7CEK - chains D and E of the 6 polymer chains in the assembly; structure by X-ray diffraction, 2.70 A resolution.

# Chain D
Name: Tubulin beta chain
Source organism: Sus scrofa
UniProt: A0A287AGU7 (A0A287AGU7_PIG); the author numbering skips numbers that UniProt does not, so the offset changes along the chain: 1-358 = UniProt 1-358; 367-453 = UniProt 359-445
Sequence (445 residues; row label = number of the first residue in the row; note: 8 numbers in that range are skipped by the numbering (no residue carries them; nothing is unmodelled there)):
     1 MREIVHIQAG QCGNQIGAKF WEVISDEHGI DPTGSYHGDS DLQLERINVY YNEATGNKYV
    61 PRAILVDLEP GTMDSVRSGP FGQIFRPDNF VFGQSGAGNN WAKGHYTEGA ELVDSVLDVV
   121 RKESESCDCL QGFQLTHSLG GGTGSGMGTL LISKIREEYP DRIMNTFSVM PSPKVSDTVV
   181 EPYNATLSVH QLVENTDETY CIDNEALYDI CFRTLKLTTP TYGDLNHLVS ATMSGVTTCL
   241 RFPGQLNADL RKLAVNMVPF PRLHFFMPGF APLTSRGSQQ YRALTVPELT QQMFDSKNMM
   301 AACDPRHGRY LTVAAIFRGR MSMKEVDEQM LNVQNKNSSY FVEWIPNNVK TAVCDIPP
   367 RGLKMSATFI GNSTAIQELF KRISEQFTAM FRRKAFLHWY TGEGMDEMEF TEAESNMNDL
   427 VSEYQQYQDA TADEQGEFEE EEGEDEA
Unresolved in the structure: 276-283, 440-453
Residues lining bound ligands:
  - FW9 (N4-(1,3-benzodioxol-5-ylmethyl)-6-(3-methoxyphenyl)pyrimidine-2,4-diamine): Y50, Q134, N165, F167, E198, Y200, V236, T237, C239, L240, L246, L250, L253, A254, N256, M257, F266, A314, I316, K350, T351, A352, I376
  - GTP (guanosine-5'-triphosphate): G10, Q11, C12, Q15, I16, D67, A97, G98, N99, S138, G140, G141, G142, T143, G144, V169, P171, V175, S176, E181, N204, L207, Y222, L225, N226
Reported in the primary citation:
  - binding site for FW9: E198

# Chain E
Name: Stathmin-4
Source organism: Rattus norvegicus
UniProt: P63043 (STMN4_RAT); residues 5-145 here correspond to UniProt positions 49-189 (UniProt number = residue number + 44)
Sequence (143 residues; numbered 3 to 145; the number before each row is that of its first residue):
     3 MADMEVIELN KCTSGQSFEV ILKPPSFDGV PEFNASLPRR RDPSLEEIQK KLEAAEERRK
    63 YQEAELLKHL AEKREHEREV IQKAIEENNN FIKMAKEKLA QKMESNKENR EAHLAAMLER
   123 LQEKDKHAEE VRKNKELKEE ASR
Unresolved in the structure: 3-5, 29-43, 144-145
Differences from the reference sequence: expression tag (3-4)
Curated features (UniProtKB/Swiss-Prot):
  - modified residue: S46 (Phosphoserine)

# Interface between chain D and chain E
Contacting residue pairs - 23 pairs, chain D then chain E:
  H105(D) with K126(E)
  Y106(D) with H129(E), hydrogen bond; A130(E), hydrophobic; R134(E), hydrogen bond (backbone-side chain)
  A110(D) with R134(E)
  S153(D) with L123(E); K126(E)
  K154(D) with D127(E), salt bridge
  R156(D) with L123(E)
  E157(D) with L120(E); L123(E); D127(E)
  P160(D) with M119(E), hydrophobic
  D161(D) with R112(E)
  Q191(D) with K126(E)
  N195(D) with L123(E)
  G408(D) with K137(E)
  E409(D) with V133(E); K137(E), salt bridge
  G410(D) with V133(E); K137(E)
  M411(D) with V133(E)
  E415(D) with H129(E), salt bridge
Interface residues without a listed pair, chain D (17 interface residues in all): T107
Interface residues without a listed pair, chain E (14 interface residues in all): L116, Q124, N136

# Overview
17 residues of chain D face 14 of chain E across their interface; the contacts include 2 hydrogen bonds and 3
salt bridges. Among the polar pairs are K154(D)-D127(E), E409(D)-K137(E) and E415(D)-H129(E). Ligands of chain
D: compound FW9 and GTP. From the paper: a binding site for FW9 at E198(D).
Chain D is Tubulin beta chain (Sus scrofa) and chain E is Stathmin-4 (Rattus norvegicus); the structure,
Crystal structure of T2R-TTL-BML-284 complex, was determined by X-ray diffraction, deposited together with
7CE6, 7CDA and 7CE8.
